8GZN - chains H and K of the 13 polymer chains in the assembly; structure by electron microscopy, 3.60 A resolution.

[Chain H (and K)]
Name: Immunoglobulin heavy constant mu
Source organism: Homo sapiens
Notes: chain K of this document is another copy of the same molecule, construct and numbering; everything in this record applies to it too
UniProtKB: P01871 (IGHM_HUMAN); residues 124-576 here correspond to UniProt positions 1-453 (UniProt number = residue number - 123)
Amino-acid sequence (453 residues; row label = number of the first residue in the row):
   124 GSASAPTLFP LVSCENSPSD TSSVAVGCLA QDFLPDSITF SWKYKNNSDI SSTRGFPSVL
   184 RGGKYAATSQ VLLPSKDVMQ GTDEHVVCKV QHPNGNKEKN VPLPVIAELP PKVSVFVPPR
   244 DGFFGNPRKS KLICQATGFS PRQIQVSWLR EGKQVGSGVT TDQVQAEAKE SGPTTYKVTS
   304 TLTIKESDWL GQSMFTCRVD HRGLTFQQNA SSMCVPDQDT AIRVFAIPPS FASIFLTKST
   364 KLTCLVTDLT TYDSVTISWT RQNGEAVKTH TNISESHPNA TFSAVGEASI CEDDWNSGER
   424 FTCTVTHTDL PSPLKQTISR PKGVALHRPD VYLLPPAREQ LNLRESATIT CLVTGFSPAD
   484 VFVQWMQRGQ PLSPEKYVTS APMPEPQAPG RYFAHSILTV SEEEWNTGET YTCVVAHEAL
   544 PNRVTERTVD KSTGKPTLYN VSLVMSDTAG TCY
Disordered / not traced: 124-344, 445-446 (chain K: 124-344, 447-448)
Cystine bridges: Cys367-Cys426, Cys474-Cys536

[Chain H / chain K interface]
Cross-chain cystine bridges: Cys414(H)-Cys414(K), Cys575(H)-Cys575(K)
Contacting residue pairs - 33 pairs, chain H then chain K:
  Lys361(H) - Arg546(K)
  Cys414(H) - Cys414(K)  disulfide
  Arg451(H) - Gly492(K)  hydrogen bond (side chain-backbone)
  Gln487(H) - Asn545(K)
  Gly492(H) - Arg451(K)  hydrogen bond (backbone-side chain)
  Arg546(H) - Lys361(K)
  Glu549(H) - Glu549(K)
  Lys558(H) - Pro559(K)
  Thr560(H) - Pro559(K)
  Leu561(H) - Leu561(K)
  Tyr562(H) - Leu561(K)  hydrophobic
  Tyr562(H) - Tyr562(K)  hydrophobic
  Asn563(H) - Tyr562(K)  hydrogen bond (backbone-backbone)
  Asn563(H) - Asn563(K)  hydrogen bond
  Asn563(H) - Val564(K)
  Val564(H) - Val564(K)
  Ser565(H) - Val564(K)  hydrogen bond (backbone-backbone)
  Ser565(H) - Ser565(K)  hydrogen bond
  Ser565(H) - Leu566(K)  hydrogen bond (backbone-backbone)
  Leu566(H) - Leu566(K)
  Val567(H) - Leu566(K)  hydrogen bond (backbone-backbone)
  Val567(H) - Val567(K)
  Val567(H) - Met568(K)  hydrogen bond (backbone-backbone)
  Met568(H) - Met568(K)  hydrophobic
  Ser569(H) - Met568(K)
  Ser569(H) - Ser569(K)
  Asp570(H) - Ser569(K)  hydrogen bond (backbone-side chain)
  Asp570(H) - Thr571(K)  hydrogen bond (backbone-side chain)
  Asp570(H) - Ala572(K)
  Thr571(H) - Thr571(K)
  Thr571(H) - Ala572(K)
  Ala572(H) - Ala572(K)
  Cys575(H) - Cys575(K)  disulfide
Also at the interface, not in a pair above, chain H (29 interface residues in all): Phe358, Asp416, Met489, Pro544, Asn545, Val547, Thr574
Also at the interface, not in a pair above, chain K (27 interface residues in all): Phe358, Glu415, Gln487, Pro544, Val547, Lys558, Gly573

[In short]
29 residues of chain H face 27 of chain K across their interface, with 2 disulfide bonds and 11 hydrogen
bonds. Among the polar pairs are Arg451(H)-Gly492(K), Asn563(H)-Asn563(K) and Ser565(H)-Ser565(K).
Both chains are Immunoglobulin heavy constant mu (Homo sapiens). Entry 8GZN (IgM-var2CSA complex) was
determined by electron microscopy.
